9D93 - chains Md and Oa of the 45 polymer chains in the assembly; structure by electron microscopy, 2.85 A resolution.

Chain Md:
Molecule: Tail tip cage, gp23
Source organism: Mycobacterium phage Bxb1
UniProtKB: Q9B098 (Q9B098_BPMB1); numbering as in UniProt (aligned over 1-685)
Sequence (685 residues; each row starts with the number of its first residue):
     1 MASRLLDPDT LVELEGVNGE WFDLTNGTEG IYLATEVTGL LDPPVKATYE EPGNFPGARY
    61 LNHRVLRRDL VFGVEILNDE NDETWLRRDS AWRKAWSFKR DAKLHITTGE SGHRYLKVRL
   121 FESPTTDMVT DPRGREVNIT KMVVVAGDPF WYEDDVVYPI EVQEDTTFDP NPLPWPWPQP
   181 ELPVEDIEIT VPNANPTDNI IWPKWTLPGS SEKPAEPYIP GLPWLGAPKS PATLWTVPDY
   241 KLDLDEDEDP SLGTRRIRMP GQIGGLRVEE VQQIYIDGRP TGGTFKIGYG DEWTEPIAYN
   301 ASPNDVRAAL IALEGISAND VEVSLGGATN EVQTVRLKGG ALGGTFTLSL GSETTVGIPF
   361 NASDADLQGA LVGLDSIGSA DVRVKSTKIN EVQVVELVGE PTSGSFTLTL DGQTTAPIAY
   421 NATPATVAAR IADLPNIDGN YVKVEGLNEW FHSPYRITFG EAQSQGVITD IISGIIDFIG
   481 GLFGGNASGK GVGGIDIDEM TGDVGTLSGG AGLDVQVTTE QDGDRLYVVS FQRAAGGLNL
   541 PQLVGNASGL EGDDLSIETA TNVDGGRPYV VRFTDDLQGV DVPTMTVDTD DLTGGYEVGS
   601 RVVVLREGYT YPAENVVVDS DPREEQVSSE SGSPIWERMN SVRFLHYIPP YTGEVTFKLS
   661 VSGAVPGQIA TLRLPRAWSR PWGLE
Disordered / not traced: 1, 465-477

Chain Oa:
Molecule: Baseplate hub, gp25
Source organism: Mycobacterium phage Bxb1
UniProtKB: Q9B096 (Q9B096_BPMB1); numbering as in UniProt (aligned over 1-600)
Sequence (600 residues; row label = number of the first residue in the row):
     1 MPAPAADMTT LAGHQQLWDT VMKRRQKRED ERIAPPLIRL WDGDYKLRGQ LVGERSHKFE
    61 FIENETGTAS ITISLDHYLA KWIASHKGRA RRNVHVSFDK QGARWTGRMD HYDIVRTKEG
   121 DVYMEVVFKH DYEELKHIYV WANPFLRPEF QFPKLWVMFG PAKWALLLTL FVNILRLETS
   181 LWTLPDNPLD ISEWFPFSLN PGNWRNIVKP FPFLADNSPL TIVFSRFKSF HDTAKNVLAD
   241 SQLTIVCRRY FHGEDPHPFA ELSGELGLPL IEGIASLIPL RHGCLVWDIV DNSGWGSETA
   301 FGGSLLTGLV RAVMNIASDG MTEGIDIYTG LPTYPGEYYT PGFLGTYPKA PHVVFMESPY
   361 TGIESSKFTY TEATDTSFVL GGQSMPGVNE VISAGINMGG DFLTSLINSQ LATLGAFGGA
   421 IDLPPLGGIM DAVARPLYEN VVLAFMEIPT LRAAGLSLPI AGLEDIVTGL GDFHYNEGWV
   481 DGADKAFTIS AIMAARAKQW ATRAKHSHEI QVSDAAPYII GERGHGHFWL GDRVGTTVLG
   541 YPDPYTIFVE RVTKLTYEWT SDGPKGWTIT IGYKEPEDPI LKAFELIQYI NSNLGQLGIL
Disordered / not traced: 1-4, 600

How chain Md and chain Oa interact:
Contacting residue pairs - 35 pairs, chain Md then chain Oa:
  Lys46(Md) - Asp562(Oa)  salt bridge
  Thr48(Md) - Asp562(Oa)
  Glu50(Md) - Ser513(Oa)  hydrogen bond
  Pro52(Md) - Gly362(Oa)
  Pro52(Md) - Glu364(Oa)
  Gly53(Md) - Thr361(Oa)
  Gly53(Md) - Ile363(Oa)  hydrogen bond (backbone-backbone)
  Asn54(Md) - Thr361(Oa)  hydrogen bond (backbone-backbone)
  Phe55(Md) - Tyr360(Oa)
  Phe55(Md) - Thr361(Oa)
  Pro56(Md) - Tyr360(Oa)
  Arg59(Md) - Gly362(Oa)
  Arg59(Md) - Ser513(Oa)
  Arg59(Md) - Ala516(Oa)
  Tyr60(Md) - Arg32(Oa)  hydrogen bond (backbone-side chain)
  Tyr60(Md) - Ile33(Oa)
  Leu61(Md) - Arg32(Oa)
  Leu61(Md) - Ile33(Oa)
  Leu61(Md) - Pro564(Oa)
  Asn62(Md) - Ser561(Oa)
  Asn62(Md) - Asp562(Oa)
  Arg64(Md) - Ser561(Oa)
  Glu246(Md) - Lys23(Oa)  salt bridge
  Asp247(Md) - Lys27(Oa)  salt bridge
  Pro622(Md) - Val52(Oa)
  Arg623(Md) - His77(Oa)  hydrogen bond (backbone-side chain)
  Arg623(Md) - Tyr78(Oa)
  Glu624(Md) - Tyr78(Oa)
  Glu625(Md) - Arg48(Oa)  salt bridge
  Glu625(Md) - Tyr78(Oa)
  Trp636(Md) - Leu47(Oa)
  Trp636(Md) - Arg48(Oa)
  Glu637(Md) - Lys46(Oa)  salt bridge
  Ser641(Md) - Leu47(Oa)
  Arg643(Md) - Gln50(Oa)
Other interface residues (no listed pair), chain Oa (22 interface residues in all): Gly563

In short:
23 residues of chain Md and 22 residues of chain Oa are in contact; the contacts include 5 hydrogen bonds and
5 salt bridges. Among the polar pairs are Lys46(Md)-Asp562(Oa), Glu246(Md)-Lys23(Oa) and Asp247(Md)-Lys27(Oa).
Here chain Md is Tail tip cage, gp23 and chain Oa is Baseplate hub, gp25, both from Mycobacterium phage Bxb1.
Entry 9D93 (Mycobacteriophage Bxb1 tail tip - Composite map and model) was determined by electron microscopy
together with 9D9W, 9D94, 9D9L and 9D9X from the same study.
